5F1A - chains A and B; structure by X-ray diffraction, 2.38 A resolution.

# Chain A (and B)
Molecule: Prostaglandin G/H synthase 2
Source organism: Homo sapiens
Notes: EC 1.14.99.1; engineered mutation(s): N594A; chain B of this document is another copy of the same molecule, construct and numbering; everything in this record applies to it too
UniProt: P35354 (PGH2_HUMAN); the construct lacks a stretch of the UniProt sequence, so the offset changes along the chain: 34-105 = UniProt 19-90; 106-584 = UniProt 92-570
Chain sequence (553 residues; numbered 33 to 584 plus 1 insertion-coded residue; the number before each row is that of its first residue):
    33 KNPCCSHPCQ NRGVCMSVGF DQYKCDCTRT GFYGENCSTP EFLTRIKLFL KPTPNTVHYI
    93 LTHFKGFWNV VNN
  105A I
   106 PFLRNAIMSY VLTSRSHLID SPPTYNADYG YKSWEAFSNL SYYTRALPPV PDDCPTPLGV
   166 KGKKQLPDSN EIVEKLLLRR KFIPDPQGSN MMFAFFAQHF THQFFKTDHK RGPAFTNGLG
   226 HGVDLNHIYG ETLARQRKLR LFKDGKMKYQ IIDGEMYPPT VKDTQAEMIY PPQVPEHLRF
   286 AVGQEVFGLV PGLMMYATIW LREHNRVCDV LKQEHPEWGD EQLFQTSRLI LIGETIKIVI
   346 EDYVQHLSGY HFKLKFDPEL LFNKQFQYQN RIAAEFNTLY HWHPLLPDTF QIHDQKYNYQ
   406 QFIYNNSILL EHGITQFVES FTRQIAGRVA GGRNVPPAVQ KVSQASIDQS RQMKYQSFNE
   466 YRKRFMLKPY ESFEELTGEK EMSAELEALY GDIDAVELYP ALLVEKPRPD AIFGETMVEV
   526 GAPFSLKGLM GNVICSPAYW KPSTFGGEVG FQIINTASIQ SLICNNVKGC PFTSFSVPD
Differences from the reference sequence: expression tag (33)
UniProt features mapped onto this chain:
  - active site: His-207 (Proton acceptor), Tyr-385 (For cyclooxygenase activity)
  - binding site (substrate): Arg-120, Tyr-355
  - binding site (heme b): His-388
  - site: Ser-530 (Aspirin-acetylated serine)
  - modified residue: Cys-540 (S-nitrosocysteine), Ser-579 (O-acetylserine)
  - glycosylation (N-linked (GlcNAc...) asparagine): Asn-68, Asn-144, Asn-410
Disulfide bonds: Cys-36/Cys-47, Cys-37/Cys-159, Cys-41/Cys-57, Cys-59/Cys-69, Cys-569/Cys-575
Glycans and other covalent adducts: glycan linked to Asn-144; N-acetylglucosamine (NAG) linked to Asn-410
Ion coordination: protoporphyrin IX containing co Co near His-388 (its only coordinating residue here)
Residues lining bound ligands:
  - acrylic acid (AKR): Arg-240, Lys-243, Gln-270, Ala-271, Glu-272
  - protoporphyrin IX containing co (COH): Tyr-148, Ala-199, Ala-202, Gln-203, His-207, Phe-210, Lys-211, Thr-212, His-214, Leu-294, Val-295, Asn-382, Tyr-385, His-386, Trp-387, His-388, Leu-390, Leu-391, Phe-395, Tyr-404, Ile-408, Val-447, Ala-450, Gln-454
  - 2-hydroxybenzoic acid (SAL): Tyr-348, Val-349, Leu-352, Phe-381, Leu-384, Tyr-385, Trp-387, Met-522, Val-523, Gly-526, Ala-527, Ser-530
From the paper describing this entry:
  - post-translational modification sites: Asn-68, Asn-144, Asn-410
  - binding site for 2-hydroxybenzoic acid: Leu-384, Tyr-385, Trp-387, Ser-530

# Chain A / chain B interface
Residue-residue contacts (97):
  Val-46(A) / Ser-548(B)
  Met-48(A) / His-320(B)
  Met-48(A) / Gly-551(B)
  Met-48(A) / Gly-552(B)
  Ser-49(A) / His-320(B)  hydrogen bond (backbone-side chain)
  Ser-49(A) / Glu-322(B)  hydrogen bond
  Ser-49(A) / Trp-323(B)  hydrogen bond
  Val-50(A) / Glu-322(B)
  Gly-51(A) / Glu-322(B)  hydrogen bond (backbone-side chain)
  Phe-52(A) / Pro-321(B)
  Phe-52(A) / Glu-322(B)
  Asp-58(A) / Lys-546(B)
  Asp-58(A) / Pro-547(B)
  Asp-58(A) / Ser-548(B)  hydrogen bond
  Thr-60(A) / Lys-546(B)
  Thr-60(A) / Pro-547(B)
  Arg-61(A) / Phe-367(B)
  Arg-61(A) / Pro-542(B)  hydrogen bond (side chain-backbone)
  Arg-61(A) / Trp-545(B)  hydrogen bond (side chain-backbone)
  Arg-61(A) / Lys-546(B)
  Pro-127(A) / Tyr-373(B)
  Pro-127(A) / Val-538(B)  hydrophobic
  Pro-127(A) / Ser-541(B)
  Pro-128(A) / Tyr-544(B)  hydrogen bond (backbone-side chain)
  Thr-129(A) / Tyr-544(B)
  Tyr-134(A) / Glu-326(B)  hydrogen bond
  Tyr-134(A) / Gln-330(B)  hydrogen bond
  Tyr-136(A) / Glu-326(B)
  Tyr-136(A) / Gln-327(B)  hydrogen bond (side chain-backbone)
  Tyr-136(A) / Gln-330(B)
  Lys-137(A) / Leu-334(B)
  Lys-137(A) / Ala-543(B)
  Lys-137(A) / Thr-549(B)
  Ser-138(A) / Gln-330(B)
  Trp-139(A) / Asp-229(B)
  Trp-139(A) / Gln-330(B)
  Trp-139(A) / Arg-333(B)
  Trp-139(A) / Ile-337(B)  hydrophobic
  Trp-139(A) / Asn-537(B)
  Trp-139(A) / Val-538(B)  hydrophobic
  Glu-140(A) / Gln-330(B)
  Phe-142(A) / Val-538(B)  hydrophobic
  Phe-142(A) / Tyr-544(B)
  Asp-229(A) / Trp-139(B)
  His-320(A) / Met-48(B)
  His-320(A) / Ser-49(B)  hydrogen bond (side chain-backbone)
  Pro-321(A) / Phe-52(B)
  Glu-322(A) / Ser-49(B)  hydrogen bond
  Glu-322(A) / Gly-51(B)  hydrogen bond (side chain-backbone)
  Glu-322(A) / Phe-52(B)
  Trp-323(A) / Ser-49(B)  hydrogen bond
  Glu-326(A) / Tyr-134(B)  hydrogen bond
  Glu-326(A) / Tyr-136(B)
  Gln-327(A) / Tyr-136(B)  hydrogen bond (backbone-side chain)
  Gln-330(A) / Tyr-134(B)  hydrogen bond
  Gln-330(A) / Tyr-136(B)
  Gln-330(A) / Ser-138(B)
  Gln-330(A) / Trp-139(B)
  Gln-330(A) / Glu-140(B)
  Arg-333(A) / Trp-139(B)
  Leu-334(A) / Lys-137(B)
  Leu-334(A) / Trp-139(B)
  Ile-337(A) / Trp-139(B)  hydrophobic
  Phe-367(A) / Arg-61(B)
  Phe-367(A) / Gln-370(B)
  Asn-368(A) / Gln-370(B)
  Lys-369(A) / Gln-370(B)
  Gln-370(A) / Phe-367(B)  hydrogen bond (side chain-backbone)
  Gln-370(A) / Asn-368(B)
  Gln-370(A) / Lys-369(B)  hydrogen bond (side chain-backbone)
  Phe-371(A) / Gln-372(B)  hydrogen bond (backbone-side chain)
  Gln-372(A) / Phe-371(B)  hydrogen bond (side chain-backbone)
  Gln-372(A) / Gln-372(B)
  Gln-372(A) / Tyr-373(B)  hydrogen bond (side chain-backbone)
  Tyr-373(A) / Pro-127(B)
  Tyr-373(A) / Gln-372(B)  hydrogen bond (backbone-side chain)
  Tyr-373(A) / Gln-374(B)  hydrogen bond (backbone-side chain)
  Gln-374(A) / Tyr-373(B)  hydrogen bond (side chain-backbone)
  Gln-374(A) / Gln-374(B)
  Val-538(A) / Pro-127(B)  hydrophobic
  Val-538(A) / Trp-139(B)  hydrophobic
  Val-538(A) / Phe-142(B)  hydrophobic
  Ser-541(A) / Pro-127(B)
  Pro-542(A) / Arg-61(B)  hydrogen bond (backbone-side chain)
  Ala-543(A) / Lys-137(B)
  Tyr-544(A) / Pro-128(B)  hydrogen bond (side chain-backbone)
  Tyr-544(A) / Thr-129(B)
  Tyr-544(A) / Phe-142(B)
  Trp-545(A) / Arg-61(B)  hydrogen bond (backbone-side chain)
  Lys-546(A) / Asp-58(B)
  Lys-546(A) / Thr-60(B)
  Pro-547(A) / Asp-58(B)
  Pro-547(A) / Thr-60(B)
  Ser-548(A) / Val-46(B)
  Ser-548(A) / Asp-58(B)  hydrogen bond
  Gly-551(A) / Met-48(B)
  Gly-552(A) / Met-48(B)
Interface residues without a listed pair, chain A (53 interface residues in all): Val-228, Leu-238, Asn-537, Thr-549
Interface residues without a listed pair, chain B (57 interface residues in all): Val-50, Asp-125, Val-228, Leu-238, Glu-319, Glu-364, Leu-366

# Overview
53 residues of chain A face 57 of chain B across their interface; the contacts include 30 hydrogen bonds.
Polar contacts include Ser-49(A)/His-320(B), Ser-49(A)/Glu-322(B) and Ser-49(A)/Trp-323(B). The paper reports
a binding site for 2-hydroxybenzoic acid at Leu-384(A), Tyr-385(A) and Trp-387(A) among others; modification
sites Asn-68(A), Asn-144(A) and Asn-410(A).
Both chains are Prostaglandin G/H synthase 2 (Homo sapiens). Entry 5F1A (The Crystal Structure of Salicylate
Bound to Human Cyclooxygenase-2) was determined by X-ray diffraction together with 5F19 and 5FDQ from the same
study.
